5U4J - chains l and w of the 10 polymer chains in the assembly; structure by electron microscopy, 3.70 A resolution.

== Chain l ==
Protein: 30S ribosomal protein S12
Source organism: Escherichia coli
Reference sequence: P0A7S3 (RS12_ECOLI); numbering as in UniProt (aligned over 1-124)
Sequence (124 residues; row label = number of the first residue in the row):
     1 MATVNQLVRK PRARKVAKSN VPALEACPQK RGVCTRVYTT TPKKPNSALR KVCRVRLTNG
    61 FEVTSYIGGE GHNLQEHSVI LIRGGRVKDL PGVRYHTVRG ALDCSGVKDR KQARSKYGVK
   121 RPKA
Not modelled in the structure: 1
Swiss-Prot annotation at these positions:
  - modified residue: Asp89 (3-methylthioaspartic acid), Lys108 (N6-acetyllysine)

== Chain w ==
Protein: Alternative ribosome-rescue factor A
Source organism: Escherichia coli
Reference sequence: P36675 (ARFA_ECOLI); residue numbers follow UniProt; this construct covers 1-55
Sequence (57 residues; each row starts with the number of its first residue; numbers below 1 keep their minus sign (Gly-1 is residue -1)):
    -1 GSMSRYQHTK GQIKDNAIEA LLHDPLFRQR VEKNKKGKGS YMRKGKHGNR GNWEASG
Not modelled in the structure: -1 to 1, 49-55
Sequence notes: expression tag (-1 to 0)
From the paper describing this entry:
  - mutagenesis - R26A, R28A, K34A, K36A, R41A: unchanged catalytic activity
  - mutagenesis - K8A, G9V, I11N, P23A: decreased catalytic activity
  - mutagenesis - E30A: unchanged catalytic activity (release reaction)

== How chain l and chain w interact ==
Pairs across the interface - 16 pairs, chain l then chain w:
  Val37(l) with Arg3(w)
  Tyr38(l) with Arg3(w); Gln5(w), hydrogen bond
  Thr39(l) with Arg3(w), hydrogen bond (side chain-backbone); Tyr4(w); Gln5(w), hydrogen bond (backbone-backbone)
  Thr41(l) with Pro23(w)
  Lys44(l) with Arg26(w)
  Pro45(l) with Arg26(w), hydrogen bond (backbone-side chain)
  Asn46(l) with Arg26(w)
  Ser47(l) with Arg26(w), hydrogen bond; Arg28(w), hydrogen bond
  Leu49(l) with Tyr4(w), hydrophobic; Leu24(w), hydrophobic
  Arg54(l) with Gln5(w), hydrogen bond
  Glu76(l) with Arg3(w), salt bridge
Interface residues without a listed pair, chain l (13 interface residues in all): Arg36, Thr40
Interface residues without a listed pair, chain w (8 interface residues in all): Ser2

== Summary ==
The interface between chain l and chain w involves 13 residues on one side and 8 on the other; the contacts
include 7 hydrogen bonds and 1 salt bridge. Among the polar pairs are Glu76(l)-Arg3(w), Tyr38(l)-Gln5(w) and
Thr39(l)-Arg3(w). From the paper: K8A, G9V and I11N of chain w, among others, reduce catalytic activity; R26A,
R28A and K34A of chain w, among others, leave catalytic activity unchanged; 10 substitutions were tested in
all.
Here chain l is 30S ribosomal protein S12 and chain w is Alternative ribosome-rescue factor A, both from
Escherichia coli. Entry 5U4J (Structural Basis of Co-translational Quality Control by ArfA and RF2 Bound to
Ribosome) was determined by electron microscopy.
